PDB entry 1HZC | X-ray diffraction, 1.32 A resolution | chains A and B

[Chain A (and B)]
Molecule: Cold shock protein cspb
Source organism: Bacillus caldolyticus
Notes: chain B of this document is another copy of the same molecule, construct and numbering; everything in this record applies to it too
Reference sequence: P41016 (CSPB_BACCL); numbering as in UniProt (aligned over 1-66)
Sequence (66 residues; numbered 1 to 66; the number before each row is that of its first residue):
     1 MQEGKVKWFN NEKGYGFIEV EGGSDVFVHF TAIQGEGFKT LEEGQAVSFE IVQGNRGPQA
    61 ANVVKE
Sequence notes: engineered mutation Glu3 (Arg in P41016), Ala46 (Glu in P41016), Glu66 (Leu in P41016)
Metal / ion sites: Na+: Val20, Gly23

[Interface between chain A and chain B]
Residue-residue contacts (15):
  Thr31(A) - Gln34(B)  hydrogen bond (backbone-side chain)
  Thr31(A) - Asn62(B)
  Gln34(A) - Thr31(B)  hydrogen bond (side chain-backbone)
  Glu36(A) - Glu36(B)
  Lys39(A) - Glu36(B)  salt bridge
  Glu50(A) - Gln59(B)  hydrogen bond
  Val52(A) - Val52(B)  hydrophobic
  Val52(A) - Gln53(B)
  Val52(A) - Gln59(B)
  Gln53(A) - Val52(B)
  Gln53(A) - Gln53(B)  hydrogen bond (backbone-backbone)
  Gly54(A) - Glu50(B)
  Asn55(A) - Glu50(B)
  Gln59(A) - Val52(B)
  Asn62(A) - Thr31(B)
Other interface residues (no listed pair), chain A (12 interface residues in all): Gly37
Other interface residues (no listed pair), chain B (10 interface residues in all): Gly54, Asn55

[In short]
Chain A and chain B form an interface of 12 and 10 residues respectively, with 4 hydrogen bonds and 1 salt
bridge. Among the polar pairs are Lys39(A)-Glu36(B), Thr31(A)-Gln34(B) and Glu50(A)-Gln59(B). Val20(A) and
Gly23(A) form the Na+ site.
Chain A and chain B are both Cold shock protein cspb (Bacillus caldolyticus); the structure, Bacillus
caldolyticus cold-shock protein mutants to study determinants of protein stability, was determined by X-ray
diffraction together with 1HZ9, 1HZA, 1HZB and 1I5F from the same study.
